PDB entry 1OOF | X-ray diffraction, 1.49 A resolution | chain A

== Chain A ==
Protein: odorant binding protein LUSH
From: Drosophila melanogaster
Reference sequence: O02372 (OB76A_DROME); residues 1-124 here correspond to UniProt positions 30-153 (UniProt number = residue number + 29)
Chain sequence (124 residues; row label = number of the first residue in the row):
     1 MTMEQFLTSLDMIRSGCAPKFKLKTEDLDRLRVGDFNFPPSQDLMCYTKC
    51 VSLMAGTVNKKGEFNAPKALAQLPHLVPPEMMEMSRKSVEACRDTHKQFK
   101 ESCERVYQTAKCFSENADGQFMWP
Disulfides: Cys17-Cys50, Cys46-Cys103, Cys92-Cys112
Swiss-Prot annotation at these positions:
  - binding site (1-propanol): Ser52, Thr57
  - binding site (butan-1-ol): Ser52, Thr57
  - binding site (ethanol): Ser52, Thr57
From the paper describing this entry:
  - binding site for ethanol: Ser52, Thr57, Phe64, Val106, Thr109, Ala110, Phe113, Trp123

== Overview ==
Curated annotation (UniProt) lists residues binding 1-propanol Ser52 and Thr57, butan-1-ol-binding residues
Ser52 and Thr57 and ethanol-binding residues Ser52 and Thr57. The paper reports a binding site for ethanol at
Ser52, Thr57 and Phe64 among others.
Chain A is odorant binding protein LUSH (Drosophila melanogaster); the structure, Complex of Drosophila
odorant binding protein LUSH with ethanol, was determined by X-ray diffraction together with 1OOG, 1OOH and
1OOI from the same study.
